7WBX - chains T and f of the 26 polymer chains in the assembly; structure by electron microscopy, 4.00 A resolution.

# Chain T
Molecule: 198-nt DNA strand
Sequence (198 nucleotides; numbered -72 to 125; the number before each row is that of its first residue; numbers below 1 keep their minus sign (DA-72 is residue -72)):
   -72 ATCAGAATCC CGGTGCCGAG GCCGCTCAAT TGGTCGTAGA CAGCTCTAGC ACCGCTTAAA
   -12 CGCACGTACG CGCTGTCCCC CGCGTTTTAA CCGCCAAGGG GATTACACCC AAGACACCAG
    48 GCACGAGCCA GAAAAAAACA ACGAAAACGG CCACCACCCA AACACACCAA ACACAAGAGC
   108 TAATTGACTG ACGTAAGC
Unresolved in the structure: 78-125

# Chain f
Name: Histone H4
Organism: Homo sapiens
UniProt: P62805 (H4_HUMAN); residues 1-102 here correspond to UniProt positions 2-103 (UniProt number = residue number + 1)
Amino-acid sequence (106 residues; numbered -3 to 102; the number before each row is that of its first residue; numbers below 1 keep their minus sign (Gly-3 is residue -3)):
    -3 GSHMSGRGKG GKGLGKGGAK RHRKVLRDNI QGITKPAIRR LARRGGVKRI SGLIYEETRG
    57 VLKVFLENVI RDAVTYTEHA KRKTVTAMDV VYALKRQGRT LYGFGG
Unresolved in the structure: -3 to 24
Differences from the reference sequence: expression tag (-3 to 0)
Curated features (UniProtKB/Swiss-Prot):
  - DNA-binding region: Lys16 to Lys20
  - modified residue: Ser1 (N-acetylserine), Arg3 (Asymmetric dimethylarginine), Lys5 (N6-(2-hydroxyisobutyryl)lysine), Lys8 (N6-(2-hydroxyisobutyryl)lysine), Lys12 (N6-(2-hydroxyisobutyryl)lysine), Lys16 (N6-(2-hydroxyisobutyryl)lysine), Lys20 (N6,N6,N6-trimethyllysine), Lys31 (N6-(2-hydroxyisobutyryl)lysine), Lys44 (N6-(2-hydroxyisobutyryl)lysine), Ser47 (Phosphoserine), Tyr51 (Phosphotyrosine), Lys59 (N6-(2-hydroxyisobutyryl)lysine), Lys77 (N6-(2-hydroxyisobutyryl)lysine), Lys79 (N6-(2-hydroxyisobutyryl)lysine), Thr80 (Phosphothreonine), Tyr88 (Phosphotyrosine), Lys91 (N6-(2-hydroxyisobutyryl)lysine)
  - cross-link (Glycyl lysine isopeptide (Lys-Gly)): Lys12 (interchain with G-Cter in SUMO2), Lys20 (interchain with G-Cter in SUMO2), Lys31 (interchain with G-Cter in SUMO2), Lys59 (interchain with G-Cter in SUMO2), Lys79 (interchain with G-Cter in SUMO2), Lys91 (interchain with G-Cter in SUMO2)

# How chain T and chain f interact
Contacting residue pairs (12):
  DC7(T) with Arg45(f), hydrogen bond to the sugar; Ile46(f), phosphate contact; Ser47(f), phosphate contact
  DC8(T) with Arg45(f), phosphate contact; Ile46(f), hydrogen bond to the phosphate
  DG9(T) with Arg35(f), salt bridge to the phosphate; Arg39(f), salt bridge to the phosphate
  DG27(T) with Lys79(f), salt bridge to the phosphate; Thr80(f), hydrogen bond to the phosphate
  DG28(T) with Arg78(f), salt bridge to the phosphate; Lys79(f), hydrogen bond to the phosphate; Thr80(f), hydrogen bond to the phosphate
Other interface residues (no listed pair), chain T (6 interface residues in all): DC6
Other interface residues (no listed pair), chain f (10 interface residues in all): Lys44, Gly48

# In short
6 residues of chain T face 10 of chain f across their interface; the contacts include 5 hydrogen bonds and 4
salt bridges. Polar pairs include DC7(T)-Arg45(f), DC8(T)-Ile46(f) and DG27(T)-Thr80(f). From UniProt: a
DNA-binding region on chain f.
Chain T is a 198-nt DNA strand and chain f is Histone H4 (Homo sapiens); the structure, RNA polymerase II
elongation complex bound with Elf1 and Spt4/5, stalled at SHL(-3) of the nucleosome, was determined by
electron microscopy together with 7WBV, 7WBW and 8HE5 from the same study.
